8HK5 - chains A and B of the 5 polymer chains in the assembly; structure by electron microscopy, 3.00 A resolution.

== Chain A ==
Molecule: C5a anaphylatoxin chemotactic receptor 1
Source organism: Homo sapiens
UniProt: P21730 (C5AR1_HUMAN); numbering as in UniProt (aligned over 1-350)
Sequence (350 residues; each row starts with the number of its first residue):
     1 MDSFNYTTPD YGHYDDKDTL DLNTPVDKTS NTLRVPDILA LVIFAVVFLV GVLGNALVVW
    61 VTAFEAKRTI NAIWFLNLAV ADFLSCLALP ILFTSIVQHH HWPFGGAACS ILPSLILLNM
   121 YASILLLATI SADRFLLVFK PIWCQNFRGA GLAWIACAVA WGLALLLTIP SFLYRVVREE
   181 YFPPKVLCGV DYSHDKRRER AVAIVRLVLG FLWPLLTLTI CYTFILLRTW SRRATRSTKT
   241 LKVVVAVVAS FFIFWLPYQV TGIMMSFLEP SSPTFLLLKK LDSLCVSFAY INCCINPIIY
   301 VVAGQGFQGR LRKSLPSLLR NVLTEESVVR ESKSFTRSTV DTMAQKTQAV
Disordered / not traced: 1-21, 315-350
Swiss-Prot annotation at these positions:
  - region: Asp10 to Asp18 (Required for CHIPS binding), Asp21 to Ser30 (Involved in C5a binding)
  - modified residue: Tyr11 (Sulfotyrosine), Tyr14 (Sulfotyrosine), Ser314 (Phosphoserine), Ser317 (Phosphoserine), Ser327 (Phosphoserine), Ser332 (Phosphoserine), Ser334 (Phosphoserine), Ser338 (Phosphoserine)
  - glycosylation: Asn5 (N-linked (GlcNAc...) asparagine)
  - mutagenesis: Asp2 to Ser30 (Strongly impairs C5a binding (45,000-fold)), Asp2 to Leu22 (Impairs C5a binding. Strongly impairs C5a binding; when associated with A-27), Asp10 (D10A: Strongly impairs C5a binding; when associated with A-15; A-16; A-18 and A-21. Moderately impairs CHIPS binding. Strongly impairs CHIPS binding ...), Tyr11 (Y11F: Weakly impairs CHIPS binding. Loss of CHIPS binding; when associated with F-14), Gly12 (G12A: Moderately impairs CHIPS binding), Tyr14 (Y14F: Weakly impairs CHIPS binding. Strongly impairs CHIPS binding. Loss of CHIPS binding; when associated with F-11), Asp15 (D15A: Strongly impairs C5a binding; when associated with A-10; A-16; A-18 and A-21. Moderately impairs CHIPS binding. Strongly impairs CHIPS binding ...), Asp16 (D16A: Strongly impairs C5a binding; when associated with A-10; A-15; A-18 and A-21), Asp18 (D18A: Strongly impairs C5a binding; when associated with A-10; A-15; A-16 and A-21. Impairs CHIPS binding. Strongly impairs CHIPS binding ...), Asp21 (D21A: Strongly impairs C5a binding; when associated with A-10; A-15; A-16 and A-18), Asp27 (D27A: Strongly impairs C5a binding; when associated with 2-D--L-22 Del), Cys144 (C144S: Fails to homodimerize), 3 further mutagenesis entries in UniProt
What the authors report for this chain:
  - mutagenesis - D27A, F182A, P183A: decreased signaling with Complement C5 (chain B)
  - mutagenesis - R34A: unchanged signaling with Complement C5 (chain B)
  - conformationally variable residues (side-chain flip): Phe251, Tyr300
  - contacts within the chain: Phe75-Tyr300 (hydrophobic contact), Tyr300-Arg310 (hydrogen bond)

== Chain B ==
Molecule: Complement C5
Source organism: Homo sapiens
UniProt: P01031 (CO5_HUMAN); residues 1-74 here correspond to UniProt positions 678-751 (UniProt number = residue number + 677)
Sequence (74 residues; each row starts with the number of its first residue):
     1 TLQKKIEEIA AKYKHSVVKK CCYDGACVNN DETCEQRAAR ISLGPRCIKA FTECCVVASQ
    61 LRANISHKDM QLGR
Cystine bridges: Cys21-Cys47, Cys22-Cys54, Cys34-Cys55

== How chain A and chain B interact ==
Pairs across the interface (55; chain A residue first):
  Leu22(A) - Lys20(B)  hydrogen bond (backbone-side chain)
  Pro25(A) - Asp24(B)
  Val26(A) - Cys21(B)  hydrophobic
  Val26(A) - Asp24(B)  hydrogen bond (backbone-side chain)
  Asp27(A) - Arg37(B)
  Asp27(A) - Arg40(B)  hydrogen bond (backbone-side chain)
  Thr29(A) - Asn29(B)
  Thr29(A) - Glu32(B)
  Arg34(A) - Asp31(B)  salt bridge
  Ile91(A) - Leu72(B)  hydrophobic
  Leu92(A) - Leu72(B)
  Ile96(A) - Gln71(B)
  His100(A) - Asp69(B)  salt bridge
  His100(A) - Gln71(B)
  Pro113(A) - Leu72(B)  hydrophobic
  Ile116(A) - Leu72(B)  hydrophobic
  Ile116(A) - Gly73(B)
  Leu117(A) - Gly73(B)
  Leu117(A) - Arg74(B)
  Met120(A) - Gly73(B)
  Arg175(A) - Met70(B)  hydrogen bond (side chain-backbone)
  Arg175(A) - Gln71(B)
  Arg175(A) - Arg74(B)  hydrogen bond (side chain-backbone)
  Val176(A) - His67(B)  hydrogen bond (backbone-side chain)
  Arg178(A) - Ile65(B)
  Glu180(A) - Val28(B)
  Tyr181(A) - Gln3(B)
  Phe182(A) - Leu2(B)  hydrophobic
  Phe182(A) - Ile6(B)  hydrophobic
  Phe182(A) - Ala26(B)  hydrophobic
  Cys188(A) - His67(B)
  Cys188(A) - Asp69(B)
  Gly189(A) - His67(B)  hydrogen bond (backbone-side chain)
  Gly189(A) - Lys68(B)
  Val190(A) - His67(B)
  Val190(A) - Lys68(B)  hydrogen bond (backbone-backbone)
  Val190(A) - Met70(B)  hydrophobic
  Asp191(A) - Ser66(B)  hydrogen bond
  Asp191(A) - His67(B)  hydrogen bond (side chain-backbone)
  Ser193(A) - Ser66(B)
  His194(A) - Asn64(B)  hydrogen bond (side chain-backbone)
  His194(A) - Ser66(B)  hydrogen bond (backbone-side chain)
  Glu199(A) - Lys68(B)  salt bridge
  Arg206(A) - Arg74(B)
  Tyr258(A) - Gly73(B)
  Tyr258(A) - Arg74(B)  hydrogen bond (backbone-side chain)
  Thr261(A) - Arg74(B)  hydrogen bond
  Gly262(A) - Arg74(B)
  Leu276(A) - Asn30(B)
  Lys279(A) - Asp69(B)  salt bridge
  Lys280(A) - Asp31(B)
  Asp282(A) - Gln71(B)
  Asp282(A) - Arg74(B)  salt bridge
  Ser283(A) - Gln71(B)  hydrogen bond
  Cys285(A) - Arg74(B)
Interface residues without a listed pair, chain A (46 interface residues in all): Asn23, Thr24, Lys28, Leu112, Leu187, Met265, Phe275, Val286, Tyr290
Interface residues without a listed pair, chain B (28 interface residues in all): Tyr23, Phe51, Arg62
Interface features reported in the paper:
  - residue pairs: Asp27(A)-Arg37(B), Arg34(A)-Asp31(B) (salt bridge), Ile91(A)-Leu72(B) (hydrophobic contact), Leu92(A)-Leu72(B) (hydrophobic contact), Pro113(A)-Leu72(B) (hydrophobic contact), Ile116(A)-Leu72(B) (hydrophobic contact), Glu199(A)-Lys68(B) (salt bridge), Arg206(A)-Arg74(B), Lys279(A)-Asp69(B) (salt bridge), Asp282(A)-Arg74(B) (salt bridge)
  - interface residues, chain A: His100(A), Phe182(A), Asp191(A), His194(A), Glu199(A), Arg206(A), Tyr258(A), Thr261(A), Lys279(A)
  - interface residues, chain B: Gln3(B), Ile6(B), Tyr23(B), Asn64(B), Ser66(B), Lys68(B), Asp69(B), Gln71(B), Leu72(B), Gly73(B), Arg74(B)

== Overview ==
The interface between chain A and chain B involves 46 residues on one side and 28 on the other, with 15
hydrogen bonds and 5 salt bridges. Polar pairs include Arg34(A)-Asp31(B), His100(A)-Asp69(B) and
Glu199(A)-Lys68(B). The paper describes contacts between Asp27(A) and Arg37(B) and Arg206(A) and Arg74(B);
salt bridges between Arg34(A) and Asp31(B), Glu199(A) and Lys68(B) and Lys279(A) and Asp69(B) among others;
hydrophobic contacts between Ile91(A) and Leu72(B), Leu92(A) and Leu72(B) and Pro113(A) and Leu72(B) among
others. From the paper: D27A, F182A and P183A of chain A reduce signaling with Complement C5 (chain B);
interface residues His100(A), Phe182(A) and Gln3(B) among others.
Chain A is C5a anaphylatoxin chemotactic receptor 1 and chain B is Complement C5, both from Homo sapiens; the
structure, C5aR1-Gi-C5a protein complex, was determined by electron microscopy, deposited together with 8HK2
and 8HK3.
